PDB entry 2W6H | X-ray diffraction, 5.00 A resolution (low resolution: residue-level contacts below are approximate; hydrogen-bond / salt-bridge calls are withheld) | chains D and G of the 9 polymer chains in the assembly

# Chain D
Name: ATP synthase subunit beta, mitochondrial
Source organism: Bos taurus
Notes: EC 3.6.3.14
UniProtKB: P00829 (ATPB_BOVIN); residues -49 to 478 here correspond to UniProt positions 1-528 (UniProt number = residue number + 50)
Amino-acid sequence (528 residues; numbered -49 to 478; the number before each row is that of its first residue; numbers below 1 keep their minus sign (Met-49 is residue -49)):
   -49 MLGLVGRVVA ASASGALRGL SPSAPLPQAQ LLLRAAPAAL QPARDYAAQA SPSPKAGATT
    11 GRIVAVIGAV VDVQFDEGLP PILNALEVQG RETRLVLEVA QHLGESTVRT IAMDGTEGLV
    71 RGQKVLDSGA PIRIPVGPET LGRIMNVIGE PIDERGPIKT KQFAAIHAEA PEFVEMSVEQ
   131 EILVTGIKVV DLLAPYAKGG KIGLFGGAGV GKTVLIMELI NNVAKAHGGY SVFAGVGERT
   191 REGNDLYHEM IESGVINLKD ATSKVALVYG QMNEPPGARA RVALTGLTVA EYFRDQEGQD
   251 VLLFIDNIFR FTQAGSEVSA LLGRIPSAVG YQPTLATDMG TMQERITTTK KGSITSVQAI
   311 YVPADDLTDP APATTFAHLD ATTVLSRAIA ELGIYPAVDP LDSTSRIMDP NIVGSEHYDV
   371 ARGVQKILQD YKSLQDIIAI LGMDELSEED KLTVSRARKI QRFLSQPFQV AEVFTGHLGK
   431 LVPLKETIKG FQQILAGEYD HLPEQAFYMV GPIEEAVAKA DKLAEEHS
Disordered / not traced: -49 to 8, 476-478
UniProt features mapped onto this chain:
  - binding site (ADP): Gly159, Val160, Gly161, Lys162, Thr163, Val164
  - binding site (ATP): Gly159, Gly161, Lys162, Thr163, Val164, Arg189
  - binding site (phosphate): Gly159, Val160, Gly161, Lys162, Thr163
  - binding site (Mg(2+)): Thr163, Glu188
  - modified residue: Lys74 (N6-acetyllysine), Lys111 (N6-acetyllysine), Lys148 (N6-acetyllysine), Lys209 (N6-acetyllysine), Lys214 (N6-acetyllysine), Thr262 (Phosphothreonine), Ser365 (Phosphoserine), Lys376 (N6-acetyllysine), Ser383 (Phosphoserine), Lys430 (N6-acetyllysine), Lys435 (N6-acetyllysine), Lys472 (N6-acetyllysine)
  - glycosylation: Ser56 (O-linked (GlcNAc) serine)

# Chain G
Name: ATP synthase subunit gamma, mitochondrial
Source organism: Bos taurus
Notes: EC 3.6.3.14
UniProtKB: P05631 (ATPG_BOVIN); residues -24 to 273 here correspond to UniProt positions 1-298 (UniProt number = residue number + 25)
Amino-acid sequence (298 residues; row label = number of the first residue in the row; numbers below 1 keep their minus sign (Met-24 is residue -24)):
   -24 MFSRAGVAGL SAWTVQPQWI QVRNMATLKD ITRRLKSIKN IQKITKSMKM VAAAKYARAE
    36 RELKPARVYG VGSLALYEKA DIKTPEDKKK HLIIGVSSDR GLCGAIHSSV AKQMKSEAAN
    96 LAAAGKEVKI IGVGDKIRSI LHRTHSDQFL VTFKEVGRRP PTFGDASVIA LELLNSGYEF
   156 DEGSIIFNRF RSVISYKTEE KPIFSLDTIS SAESMSIYDD IDADVLRNYQ EYSLANIIYY
   216 SLKESTTSEQ SARMTAMDNA SKNASEMIDK LTLTFNRTRQ AVITKELIEI ISGAAALD
Disordered / not traced: -24 to 0, 62-66, 97-100, 273
UniProt features mapped onto this chain:
  - modified residue: Lys14 (N6-acetyllysine), Lys24 (N6-succinyllysine), Lys30 (N6-acetyllysine), Lys90 (N6-acetyllysine), Ser121 (Phosphoserine), Lys129 (N6-acetyllysine), Lys172 (N6-acetyllysine), Lys245 (N6-succinyllysine)

# Interface between chain D and chain G
Contacting residue pairs (23):
  Ala270(D) - Leu272(G)
  Gly273(D) - Leu272(G)
  Arg274(D) - Leu272(G)
  Ile275(D) - Ala269(G)
  Ile275(D) - Leu272(G)
  Pro276(D) - Ile265(G)
  Pro276(D) - Gly268(G)
  Pro276(D) - Ala269(G)
  Ser277(D) - Ile265(G)
  Ala278(D) - Glu261(G)
  Ala278(D) - Ile265(G)
  Val279(D) - Glu261(G)
  Val279(D) - Glu264(G)
  Ser383(D) - Lys11(G)
  Gln385(D) - Arg8(G)
  Asp386(D) - Arg8(G)
  Asp386(D) - Ser12(G)
  Ile387(D) - Ser12(G)
  Leu391(D) - Ile16(G)
  Asp394(D) - Lys111(G)
  Glu395(D) - Arg75(G)
  Glu395(D) - Leu77(G)
  Glu395(D) - Arg133(G)
Other interface residues (no listed pair), chain D (17 interface residues in all): Gly280, Ile390
Other interface residues (no listed pair), chain G (17 interface residues in all): Asn15, Thr20, Met23

# Overview
Chain D and chain G each contribute 17 residues to their interface. UniProt lists 6 ADP-binding residues, 6
ATP-binding residues, 5 phosphate-binding residues and Mg2+-binding residues Thr163(D) and Glu188(D) on chain
D.
Chain D is ATP synthase subunit beta, mitochondrial and chain G is ATP synthase subunit gamma, mitochondrial,
both from Bos taurus; the structure, Low resolution structures of bovine mitochondrial F1-ATPase during
controlled dehydration: Hydration State 4A, was determined by X-ray diffraction together with 2W6E, 2W6F,
2W6G, 2W6I and 2W6J from the same study.
